4MDI - chains B and C of the 3 polymer chains in the assembly; structure by X-ray diffraction, 2.00 A resolution.

Chain B:
Name: HLA class II histocompatibility antigen, DRB1-4 beta chain
Source organism: Homo sapiens
Notes: fragment: Extracellular Domain
Reference sequence: P13760 (2B14_HUMAN); residues 1-190 here correspond to UniProt positions 30-219 (UniProt number = residue number + 29)
Amino-acid sequence (200 residues; numbered -1 to 198; the number before each row is that of its first residue; numbers below 1 keep their minus sign (Gly-1 is residue -1)):
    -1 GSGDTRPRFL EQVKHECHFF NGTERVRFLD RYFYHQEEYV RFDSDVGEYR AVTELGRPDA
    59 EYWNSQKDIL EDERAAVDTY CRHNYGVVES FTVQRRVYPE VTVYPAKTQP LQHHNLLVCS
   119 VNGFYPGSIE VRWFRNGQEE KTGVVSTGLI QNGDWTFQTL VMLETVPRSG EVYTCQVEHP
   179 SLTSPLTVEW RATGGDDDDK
Disordered / not traced: -1 to 1, 191-198
Sequence notes: expression tag (-1 to 0, 191-198); variant Ile67 (Leu96 in P13760), Asp70 (Gln99 in P13760), Glu71 (Lys100 in P13760), Val86 (Gly115 in P13760)
Disulfides: Cys15-Cys79, Cys117-Cys173
Covalent attachments: N-acetylglucosamine (NAG) linked to Asn19

Chain C:
Name: Citrullinated Vimentin
Reference sequence: P08670 (VIME_HUMAN); residues 1-13 here correspond to UniProt positions 66-78 (UniProt number = residue number + 65)
Amino-acid sequence (13 residues; numbered 1 to 13; the number before each row is that of its first residue):
     1 SAVRLRSSVP GVR
Modified / non-standard residues: Arg6 (citrulline; CIR)
UniProt features mapped onto this chain:
  - modified residue (Phosphoserine): Ser1, Ser7, Ser8

Interface between chain B and chain C:
Pairs across the interface - 28 pairs, chain B then chain C:
  Val11(B) with Ser8(C)
  His13(B) with Arg6(C); Ser7(C); Ser8(C), hydrogen bond
  Phe26(B) with Arg6(C)
  Tyr30(B) with Ser8(C); Val9(C), hydrogen bond (side chain-backbone)
  Pro56(B) with Val12(C)
  Asp57(B) with Gly11(C); Val12(C), hydrogen bond (side chain-backbone)
  Tyr60(B) with Val12(C), hydrophobic
  Trp61(B) with Val9(C); Pro10(C), hydrogen bond (side chain-backbone); Gly11(C)
  Ile67(B) with Val9(C), hydrophobic
  Asp70(B) with Arg6(C)
  Glu71(B) with Arg6(C)
  Thr77(B) with Arg4(C), hydrogen bond (backbone-side chain)
  Tyr78(B) with Arg4(C); Leu5(C); Arg6(C)
  His81(B) with Ala2(C), hydrogen bond (side chain-backbone); Arg4(C)
  Asn82(B) with Val3(C); Arg4(C), hydrogen bond (side chain-backbone)
  Val85(B) with Ser1(C); Ala2(C); Val3(C), hydrophobic
Interface residues without a listed pair, chain B (20 interface residues in all): Asp28, Tyr47, Ala74, Val86
From the paper, about this interface:
  - interface residues, chain B: Glu71(B)

Overview:
The interface between chain B and chain C involves 20 residues on one side and 12 on the other; the contacts
include 7 hydrogen bonds. Among the polar pairs are His13(B)-Ser8(C), Tyr30(B)-Val9(C) and Asp57(B)-Val12(C).
Covalently linked N-acetylglucosamine: at Asn19(B). The paper reports the interface residue Glu71(B).
Here chain B is HLA class II histocompatibility antigen, DRB1-4 beta chain (Homo sapiens) and chain C is
Citrullinated Vimentin. Entry 4MDI (Immune Receptor) was determined by X-ray diffraction together with 4MCY,
4MCZ, 4MD0, 4MD4, 4MD5 and 4MDJ from the same study.
